PDB entry 5K68 | X-ray diffraction, 1.40 A resolution | chain A

# Chain A
Name: Streptavidin
Organism: Streptomyces avidinii
UniProtKB: P22629 (SAV_STRAV); residues 14-159 here correspond to UniProt positions 38-183 (UniProt number = residue number + 24)
Sequence (159 residues; numbered 1 to 159; the number before each row is that of its first residue):
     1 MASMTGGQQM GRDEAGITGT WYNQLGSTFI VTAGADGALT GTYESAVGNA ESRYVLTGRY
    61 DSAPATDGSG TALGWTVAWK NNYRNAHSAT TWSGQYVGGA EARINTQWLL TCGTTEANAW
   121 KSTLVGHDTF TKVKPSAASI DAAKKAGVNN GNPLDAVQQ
Not modelled in the structure: 1-11, 135-159
Differences from the reference sequence: initiating methionine (1); expression tag (2-13); conflict Cys112 (Ser136 in P22629)
Ion coordination: [CuII(biot-bu-dpea)]2+ near Cys112 (its only coordinating residue here)
Ligand contacts: SI9 ([CuII(biot-bu-dpea)]2+): Asn23, Leu25, Ser27, Tyr43, Ser45, Val47, Gly48, Asn49, Ala50, Trp79, Ala86, Ser88, Thr90, Trp92, Trp108, Leu110, Cys112, Thr114, Asn118, Trp120, Lys121, Ser122, Leu124, Asp128
Curated features (UniProtKB/Swiss-Prot):
  - motif: Arg59 to Asp61 (Cell attachment site)
  - binding site (biotin): Tyr43, Tyr54, Trp92, Trp108, Trp120
Reported in the primary citation:
  - SI9 coordination: Cys112

# Summary
Bound to chain A: compound SI9. From UniProt: 5 biotin-binding residues. From the paper: SI9 coordination by
Cys112.
Chain A is Streptavidin (Streptomyces avidinii); the structure, Designed Artificial Cupredoxins, was
determined by X-ray diffraction together with 5WBC, 5K67 and 5L3Y from the same study.
